Entry 3JTD (X-ray diffraction, 2.57 A resolution); this record covers chains B and C of the 3 polymer chains in the assembly.

== Chain B ==
Name: Myosin regulatory light chain, striated adductor muscle
Source organism: Argopecten irradians
UniProtKB: P13543 (MLR_AEQIR); residues 1-156 here correspond to UniProt positions 2-157 (UniProt number = residue number + 1)
Chain sequence (156 residues; row label = number of the first residue in the row):
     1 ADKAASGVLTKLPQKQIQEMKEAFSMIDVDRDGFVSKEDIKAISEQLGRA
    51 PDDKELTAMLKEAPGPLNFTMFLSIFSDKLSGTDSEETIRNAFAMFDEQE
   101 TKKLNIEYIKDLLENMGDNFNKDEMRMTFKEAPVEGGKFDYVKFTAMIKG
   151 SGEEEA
Swiss-Prot annotation at these positions:
  - binding site (Ca(2+)): D28, D30, D32, D39
Bound ions: Mg2+: D28, D30, D32, F34, D39
Reported in the primary citation:
  - conformationally variable residues: K149

== Chain C ==
Name: Myosin essential light chain, striated adductor muscle
Source organism: Argopecten irradians
UniProtKB: P07291 (MLE_AEQIR); aligned to UniProt positions 2-156 over residues 1-155 (the alignment contains insertions or deletions, so no single offset holds)
Chain sequence (156 residues; row label = number of the first residue in the row):
     1 PKLSQDEIDDLKDVFELFAFWDGRDGAVDAFKLGDVCRCLGINPRNEDVF
    51 AVGGTHKMGEKSLPFEEFLPAYEGLMDCEQGTFADYMEAFKTFDREGQGF
   101 ISGAELRHVLTALGERLSDEDVDEIIKLTDLQEDLEGNVKYEDFVKKVMA
   151 GPYPDK
Differences from the reference sequence: engineered mutation A19 (Asp20 in P07291)
Reported in the primary citation:
  - conformationally variable residues (order/disorder transition, side-chain flip): D22 to G26

== Interface between chain B and chain C ==
Pairs across the interface (8):
  N115(B) - G23(C)  hydrogen bond (backbone-backbone)
  M116(B) - W21(C)  hydrophobic
  M116(B) - G23(C)
  G117(B) - F20(C)  hydrogen bond (backbone-backbone)
  G117(B) - R24(C)
  D118(B) - R24(C)  salt bridge
  N119(B) - G23(C)
  N119(B) - R24(C)
Interface residues without a listed pair, chain B (7 interface residues in all): F96, L112
Interface residues without a listed pair, chain C (5 interface residues in all): D22

== In short ==
The interface between chain B and chain C involves 7 residues on one side and 5 on the other; the contacts
include 2 hydrogen bonds and 1 salt bridge. Polar pairs include D118(B)-R24(C), N115(B)-G23(C) and
G117(B)-F20(C). From UniProt: 4 Ca2+-binding residues on chain B. From the paper: conformational variability
at K149(B) and D22(C).
Chain B is Myosin regulatory light chain, striated adductor muscle and chain C is Myosin essential light
chain, striated adductor muscle, both from Argopecten irradians; the structure, Calcium-free Scallop Myosin
Regulatory Domain with ELC-D19A Point Mutation, was determined by X-ray diffraction (same publication as
3JVT).
